PDB entry 1N3U | X-ray diffraction, 2.58 A resolution | chain A

Chain A:
Protein: heme oxygenase 1
From: Homo sapiens
Notes: EC 1.14.99.3
Reference sequence: P09601 (HMOX1_HUMAN); numbering as in UniProt (aligned over 1-233)
Sequence (233 residues; row label = number of the first residue in the row):
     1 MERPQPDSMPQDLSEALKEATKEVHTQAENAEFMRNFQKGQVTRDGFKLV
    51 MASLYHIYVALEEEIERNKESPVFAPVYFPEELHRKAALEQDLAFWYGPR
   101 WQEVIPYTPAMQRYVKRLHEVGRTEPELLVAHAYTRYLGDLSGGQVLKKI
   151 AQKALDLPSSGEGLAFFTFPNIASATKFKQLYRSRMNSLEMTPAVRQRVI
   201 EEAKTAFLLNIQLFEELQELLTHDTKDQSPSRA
Unresolved in the structure: 1-9, 224-233
UniProt features mapped onto this chain:
  - binding site (heme b): Lys18, His25, Tyr134, Arg183
  - site: Asp140 (Important for catalytic activity)
  - modified residue: Ser229 (Phosphoserine)
  - mutagenesis: Asp140 (D140A/H/N/F/L: Inactive as a heme oxygenase but active as a peroxidase)
Ion coordination: heme Fe near His25 (its only coordinating residue here)
Residues lining bound ligands: heme (HEM): Lys18, His25, Ala28, Glu29, Met34, Gln38, Tyr134, Thr135, Arg136, Leu138, Gly139, Ser142, Leu147, Lys179, Arg183, Phe207, Asn210, Phe214

Summary:
Ligands of chain A: heme. From UniProt: 4 heme b-binding residues and one mutagenesis site.
Chain A is heme oxygenase 1 (Homo sapiens); the structure, Crystal structure of human heme oxygenase 1 (HO-1)
in complex with its substrate heme, crystal form ..., was determined by X-ray diffraction together with 1NI6
and 1N45 from the same study.
